Entry 2HFG (X-ray diffraction, 2.61 A resolution); this record covers chains L and H of the 3 polymer chains in the assembly.

# Chain L
Name: CB3s Fab light chain (kappa)
Organism: Homo sapiens
UniProtKB: Q6PIH7 (Q6PIH7_HUMAN); the construct lacks a stretch of the UniProt sequence, so the offset changes along the chain: 1-106 = UniProt 23-128; 107-213 = UniProt 130-236
Sequence (214 residues; each row starts with the number of its first residue):
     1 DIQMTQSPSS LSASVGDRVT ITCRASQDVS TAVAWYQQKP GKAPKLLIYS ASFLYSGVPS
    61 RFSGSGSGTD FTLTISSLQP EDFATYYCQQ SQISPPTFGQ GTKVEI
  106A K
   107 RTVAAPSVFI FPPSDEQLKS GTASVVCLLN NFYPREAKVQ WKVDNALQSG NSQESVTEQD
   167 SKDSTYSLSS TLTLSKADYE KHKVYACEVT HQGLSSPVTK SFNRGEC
Unresolved in the structure: 213
Disulfide bonds: Cys23-Cys88, Cys133-Cys193

# Chain H
Name: CB3s Fab heavy chain
Organism: Homo sapiens
UniProtKB: Q6N093 (Q6N093_HUMAN); aligned to UniProt positions 1-200 over residues 29-216 (the alignment contains insertions or deletions, so no single offset holds)
Sequence (232 residues; row label = number of the first residue in the row; a row labelled like 82A-82C holds insertion residues (82A, then the next letters in order)):
     1 EVQLVESGGG LVQPGGSLRL SCAASGFTIS SSSIHWVRQA PGKGLEWVAW VL
   52A P
    53 SVGFTDYADS VKGRFTISAD TSKNTAYLQM
82A-82C NSL
    83 RAEDTAVYYC ARRVCYNR
100A-100H LGVCAGGM
   101 DYWGQGTLVT VSSASTKGPS VFPLAPSSKS TSGGTAALGC LVKDYFPEPV TVSWNSGALT
   161 SGVHTFPAVL QSSGLYSLSS VVTVPSSSLG TQTYICNVNH KPSNTKVDKK VEPKSCDKTH
Unresolved in the structure: 128-133, 215-220
Disulfide bonds: Cys22-Cys92, Cys97-Cys100D, Cys140-Cys196

# Chain L / chain H interface
Contacting residue pairs (69):
  Asp1(L) with Asp61(H)
  Thr31(L) with Arg100(H), hydrogen bond
  Tyr36(L) with Gly100G(H); Met100H(H), hydrogen bond (side chain-backbone)
  Gln38(L) with Gln39(H), hydrogen bond; Leu45(H)
  Gly41(L) with Tyr91(H)
  Lys42(L) with Tyr91(H), hydrogen bond (backbone-side chain)
  Ala43(L) with Tyr91(H), hydrophobic; Trp103(H), hydrophobic; Gly104(H)
  Pro44(L) with Leu45(H), hydrophobic; Trp103(H), hydrogen bond (backbone-side chain)
  Leu46(L) with Gly100G(H); Met100H(H)
  Tyr49(L) with Tyr98(H); Gly100F(H)
  Ser50(L) with Arg100(H), hydrogen bond; Ala100E(H)
  Phe53(L) with Arg100(H)
  Tyr55(L) with Tyr98(H); Asp101(H), hydrogen bond; Tyr102(H)
  Tyr87(L) with Gln39(H); Gly44(H); Leu45(H)
  Gln89(L) with Met100H(H)
  Ser91(L) with Arg95(H), hydrogen bond
  Ser94(L) with Trp50(H), hydrogen bond; Asp58(H), hydrogen bond
  Pro95(L) with Trp47(H), hydrophobic; Asp58(H)
  Pro96(L) with Trp47(H)
  Phe98(L) with Val37(H), hydrophobic; Leu45(H); Trp47(H); Met100H(H), hydrophobic
  Phe115(L) with Ala137(H), hydrophobic
  Phe117(L) with Leu124(H), hydrophobic; Ala125(H); Ala137(H)
  Ser120(L) with Phe122(H); Pro123(H)
  Glu122(L) with Phe122(H); Pro123(H); Lys209(H), salt bridge
  Gln123(L) with Phe122(H); Lys143(H)
  Ser130(L) with Leu141(H); Lys143(H)
  Val132(L) with Leu124(H), hydrophobic
  Leu134(L) with Ala137(H), hydrophobic; Phe166(H), hydrophobic
  Asn136(L) with His164(H); Thr183(H)
  Asn137(L) with His164(H), hydrogen bond
  Gln159(L) with Val169(H); Leu170(H); Gln171(H)
  Ser161(L) with Phe166(H); Pro167(H), hydrogen bond (side chain-backbone); Val169(H)
  Val162(L) with Pro167(H)
  Thr163(L) with His164(H); Phe166(H)
  Ser173(L) with His164(H), hydrogen bond; Phe166(H)
  Leu174(L) with Phe166(H)
  Ser175(L) with Phe166(H)
Also at the interface, not in a pair above, chain L (42 interface residues in all): Ala34, Gln100, Ser126, Glu160, Glu212
Also at the interface, not in a pair above, chain H (46 interface residues in all): Lys43, Glu46, Val121, Pro126, Thr135, Ala136, Leu138, Thr165, Ser172, Val181, Lys214

# Overview
The interface between chain L and chain H involves 42 residues on one side and 46 on the other, with 13
hydrogen bonds and 1 salt bridge. Among the polar pairs are Glu122(L)-Lys209(H), Thr31(L)-Arg100(H) and
Tyr36(L)-Met100H(H).
Here chain L is CB3s Fab light chain (kappa) and chain H is CB3s Fab heavy chain, both from Homo sapiens.
Entry 2HFG (Crystal structure of hBR3 bound to CB3s-Fab) was determined by X-ray diffraction, deposited
together with 2HFF.
